Entry 4K34 (X-ray diffraction, 2.69 A resolution); this record covers chains A and B.

Chain A (and B):
Protein: Cation efflux system protein CusC
Source organism: Escherichia coli
Notes: chain B of this document is another copy of the same molecule, construct and numbering; everything in this record applies to it too
Reference sequence: P77211 (CUSC_ECOLI); residues 1-440 here correspond to UniProt positions 18-457 (UniProt number = residue number + 17)
Chain sequence (446 residues; each row starts with the number of its first residue):
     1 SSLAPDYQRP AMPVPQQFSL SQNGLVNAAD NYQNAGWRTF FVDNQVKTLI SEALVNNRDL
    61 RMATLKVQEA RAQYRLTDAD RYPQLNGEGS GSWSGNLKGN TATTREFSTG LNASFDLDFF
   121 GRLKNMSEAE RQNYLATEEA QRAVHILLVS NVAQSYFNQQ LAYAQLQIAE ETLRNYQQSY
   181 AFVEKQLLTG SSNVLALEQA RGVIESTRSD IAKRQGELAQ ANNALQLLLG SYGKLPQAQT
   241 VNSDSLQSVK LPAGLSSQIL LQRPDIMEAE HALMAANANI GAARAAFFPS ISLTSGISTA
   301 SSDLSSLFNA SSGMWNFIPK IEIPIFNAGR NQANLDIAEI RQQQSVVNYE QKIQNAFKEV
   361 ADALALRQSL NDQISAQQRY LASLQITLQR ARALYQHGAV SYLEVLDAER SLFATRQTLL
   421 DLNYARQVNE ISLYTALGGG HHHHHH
Disordered / not traced: 1-31, 82-112, 444-446 (chain B: 1-34, 77-111, 187-192, 328-340, 440-446)
Sequence notes: engineered mutation Ser1 (Cys18 in P77211); expression tag (441-446)
What the authors report for this chain:
  - mutagenesis - C1S: abolished stability

How chain A and chain B interact:
Pairs across the interface (32):
  Arg379(A) with Ala219(B); Gln220(B); Asn223(B)
  Tyr380(A) with Ala219(B); Asn222(B); Asn223(B); Gln226(B)
  Ser383(A) with Glu69(B), hydrogen bond; Asn223(B), hydrogen bond; Leu227(B)
  Ile386(A) with Glu69(B)
  Thr387(A) with Leu65(B); Glu69(B); Leu227(B)
  Arg390(A) with Leu65(B); Gln68(B); Glu69(B), salt bridge
  Ala391(A) with Leu65(B)
  Leu394(A) with Arg61(B)
  His397(A) with Gln132(B), hydrogen bond (backbone-side chain)
  Gly398(A) with Gln132(B)
  Ala399(A) with Arg61(B); Glu128(B); Gln132(B)
  Val400(A) with Asp59(B); Arg61(B); Met62(B), hydrophobic
  Glu404(A) with Arg58(B), salt bridge; Asp59(B); Met62(B)
  Asp407(A) with Arg58(B), salt bridge
  Ser411(A) with Ser231(B), hydrogen bond
Interface residues without a listed pair, chain A (20 interface residues in all): Asp372, Ala376, Ser401, Arg410, Ala414
Interface residues without a listed pair, chain B (20 interface residues in all): Gln73, Gln215, Gly216, Leu235

In short:
Chain A and chain B each contribute 20 residues to their interface; the contacts include 4 hydrogen bonds and
3 salt bridges. Polar pairs include Arg390(A)-Glu69(B), Glu404(A)-Arg58(B) and Asp407(A)-Arg58(B). From the
paper: C1S of chain A abolishes stability.
Both chains are Cation efflux system protein CusC (Escherichia coli). Entry 4K34 (Crystal structures of CusC
review conformational changes accompanying folding and transmembrane channel formation) was determined by
X-ray diffraction, deposited together with 4K7K and 4K7R.
